Entry 6HV9 (electron microscopy, 4.98 A resolution (low resolution: residue-level contacts below are approximate; hydrogen-bond / salt-bridge calls are withheld)); this record covers chains C and B of the 16 polymer chains in the assembly.

== Chain C ==
Name: DNA replication complex GINS protein PSF1
From: Saccharomyces cerevisiae
UniProt: A0A6A5Q203 (A0A6A5Q203_YEASX); residues 1-208 here = UniProt positions 1-208
Chain sequence (208 residues; row label = number of the first residue in the row):
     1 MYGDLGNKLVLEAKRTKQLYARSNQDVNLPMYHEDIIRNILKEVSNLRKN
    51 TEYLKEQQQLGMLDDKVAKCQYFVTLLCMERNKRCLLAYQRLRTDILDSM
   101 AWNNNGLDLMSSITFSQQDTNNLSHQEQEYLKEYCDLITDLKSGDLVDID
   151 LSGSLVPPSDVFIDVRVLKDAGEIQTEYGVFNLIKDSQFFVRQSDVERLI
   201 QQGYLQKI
Unresolved in the structure: 108-119, 174-175

== Chain B ==
Name: DNA polymerase epsilon subunit B
UniProt: P24482 (DPB2_YEAST); numbering as in UniProt (aligned over 1-689)
Chain sequence (689 residues; numbered 1 to 689; the number before each row is that of its first residue):
     1 MFGSGNVLPVKIQPPLLRPLAYRVLSRKYGLSIKSDGLSALAEFVGTNIG
    51 ANWRQGPATIKFLEQFAAVWKQQERGLFIDQSGVKEVIQEMKEREKVEWS
   101 HEHPIQHEENILGRTDDDENNSDDEMPIAADSSLQNVSLSSPMRQPTERD
   151 EYKQPFKPESSKALDWRDYFKVINASQQQRFSYNPHKMQFIFVPNKKQNG
   201 LGGIAGFLPDIEDKVQMFLTRYYLTNDRVMRNENFQNSDMFNPLSSMVSL
   251 QNELSNTNRQQQSSSNSITPIKNLLGRDAQNFLLLGLLNKNFKGNWSLED
   301 PSGSVEIDISQTIPTQGHYYVPGCMVLVEGIYYSVGNKFHVTSMTLPPGE
   351 RREITLETIGNLDLLGIHGISNNNFIARLDKDLKIRLHLLEKELTDHKFV
   401 ILGANLFLDDLKIMTALSKILQKLNDDPPTLLIWQGSFTSVPVFASMSSR
   451 NISSSTQFKNNFDALATLLSRFDNLTENTTMIFIPGPNDLWGSMVSLGAS
   501 GTLPQDPIPSAFTKKINKVCKNVVWSSNPTRIAYLSQEIVIFRDDLSGRF
   551 KRHRLEFPFNESEDVYTENDNMMSKDTDIVPIDELVKEPDQLPQKVQETR
   601 KLVKTILDQGHLSPFLDSLRPISWDLDHTLTLCPIPSTMVLCDTTSAQFD
   651 LTYNGCKVINPGSFIHNRRARYMEYVPSSKKTIQEEIYI
Unresolved in the structure: 1-9, 24-31, 52-56, 67-79, 91-169, 195-206, 234-265, 368-377, 403-404, 491-501, 557-597, 666, 689
Construct notes: conflict N266 (Met in P24482)
Swiss-Prot annotation at these positions:
  - modified residue (Phosphoserine): S122, S141, S613

== Chain C / chain B interface ==
Pairs across the interface (19; chain C residue first):
  R38(C) - M188(B)
  G106(C) - K11(B)
  L107(C) - K11(B)
  L107(C) - I12(B)
  N121(C) - Q189(B)
  N122(C) - K187(B)
  N122(C) - Q189(B)
  H125(C) - N361(B)
  E173(C) - A51(B)
  E173(C) - P57(B)
  E173(C) - A58(B)
  T176(C) - L20(B)
  T176(C) - P57(B)
  T176(C) - I60(B)
  E177(C) - L16(B)
  E177(C) - L20(B)
  Y178(C) - L16(B)
  Y178(C) - P19(B)
  Y178(C) - L20(B)
Interface residues without a listed pair, chain C (13 interface residues in all): G179, V180, Q202
Interface residues without a listed pair, chain B (15 interface residues in all): Q13, P15

== Overview ==
The interface between chain C and chain B involves 13 residues on one side and 15 on the other.
Chain C is DNA replication complex GINS protein PSF1 (Saccharomyces cerevisiae) and chain B is DNA polymerase
epsilon subunit B; the structure, S. cerevisiae CMG-Pol epsilon-DNA, was determined by electron microscopy
together with 6HV8 from the same study.
